PDB entry 2Z7L | X-ray diffraction, 2.41 A resolution | chain A

Chain A:
Molecule: Mitogen-activated protein kinase 1
From: Rattus norvegicus
Notes: EC 2.7.11.24
UniProt: P63086 (MK01_RAT); residues 3-360 here correspond to UniProt positions 1-358 (UniProt number = residue number - 2)
Chain sequence (366 residues; row label = number of the first residue in the row; numbers below 1 keep their minus sign (Met-5 is residue -5)):
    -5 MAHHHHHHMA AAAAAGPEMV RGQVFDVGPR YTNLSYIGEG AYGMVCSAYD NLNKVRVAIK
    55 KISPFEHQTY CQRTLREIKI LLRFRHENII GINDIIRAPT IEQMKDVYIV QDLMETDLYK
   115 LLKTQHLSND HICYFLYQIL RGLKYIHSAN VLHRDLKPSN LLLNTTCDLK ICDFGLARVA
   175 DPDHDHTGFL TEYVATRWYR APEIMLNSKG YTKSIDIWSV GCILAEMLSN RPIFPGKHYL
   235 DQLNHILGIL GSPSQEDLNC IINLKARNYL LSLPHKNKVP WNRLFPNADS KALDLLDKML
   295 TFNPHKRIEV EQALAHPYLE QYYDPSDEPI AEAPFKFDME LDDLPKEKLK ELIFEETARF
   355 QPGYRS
Unresolved in the structure: -5 to 17, 34-36, 330-337, 358-360
Construct notes: expression tag (-5 to 2)
Covalent attachments: beta-mercaptoethanol (BME) linked to Cys161, Cys166, Cys254
Residues lining bound ligands: S91 ([4-({5-(aminocarbonyl)-4-[(3-methylphenyl)amino]pyrimidin-2-yl}amino)phenyl]acetic acid): Ile31, Gly32, Glu33, Val39, Ala52, Lys54, Ile84, Gln105, Asp106, Leu107, Met108, Thr110, Asp111, Lys114, Leu156
Curated features (UniProtKB/Swiss-Prot):
  - motif: Thr185 to Tyr187 (TXY)
  - active site: Asp149 (Proton acceptor)
  - binding site (ATP): Ile31 to Val39, Lys54
  - modified residue: Ala4 (N-acetylalanine), Ser29 (Phosphoserine), Thr185 (Phosphothreonine), Tyr187 (Phosphotyrosine), Thr190 (Phosphothreonine), Ser246 (Phosphoserine), Ser248 (Phosphoserine), Ser284 (Phosphoserine)

Summary:
Bound to chain A: compound S91. Curated annotation (UniProt) lists active-site residue Asp149 and 10
ATP-binding residues.
Chain A is Mitogen-activated protein kinase 1 (Rattus norvegicus); the structure, Unphosphorylated Mitogen
Activated Protein Kinase ERK2 in Complex with (4-{[5-Carbamoyl-4-(3-Methylanilino)Pyrimidin
2-Yl]Amino}Phenyl)Acetic Acid, was determined by X-ray diffraction, deposited together with 2Z8C.
